PDB entry 6OP2 | X-ray diffraction, 1.90 A resolution | chains B and D of the 4 polymer chains in the assembly

== Chain B (and D) ==
Molecule: Nitrogenase molybdenum-iron protein beta chain
Source organism: Azotobacter vinelandii
Notes: EC 1.18.6.1; chain D of this document is another copy of the same molecule, construct and numbering; everything in this record applies to it too
UniProt: P07329 (NIFK_AZOVI); residue numbers follow UniProt; this construct covers 2-523
Chain sequence (522 residues; each row starts with the number of its first residue):
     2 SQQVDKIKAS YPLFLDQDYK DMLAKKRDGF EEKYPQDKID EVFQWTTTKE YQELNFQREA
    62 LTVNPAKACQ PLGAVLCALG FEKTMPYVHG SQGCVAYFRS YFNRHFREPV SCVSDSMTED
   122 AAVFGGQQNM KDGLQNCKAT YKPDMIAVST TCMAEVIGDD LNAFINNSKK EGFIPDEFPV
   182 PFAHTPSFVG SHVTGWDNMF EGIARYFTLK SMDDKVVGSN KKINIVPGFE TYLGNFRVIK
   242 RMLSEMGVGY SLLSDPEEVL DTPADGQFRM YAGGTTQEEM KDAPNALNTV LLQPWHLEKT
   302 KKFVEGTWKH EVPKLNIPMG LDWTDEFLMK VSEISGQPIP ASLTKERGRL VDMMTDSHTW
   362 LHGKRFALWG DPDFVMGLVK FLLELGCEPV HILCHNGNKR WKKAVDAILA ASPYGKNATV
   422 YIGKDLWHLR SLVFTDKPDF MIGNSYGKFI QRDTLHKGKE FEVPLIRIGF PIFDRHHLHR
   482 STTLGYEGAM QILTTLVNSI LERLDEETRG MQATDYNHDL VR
Ion coordination: fe(8)-S(7) cluster Fe: Cys70, Cys95, Cys153 (shared with 3 residues of chain A); Ca2+ site 1: Arg108, Glu109 (shared with Asp353(D), Asp357(D) of chain D); Ca2+ site 2: Asp353, Asp357 (shared with Arg108(D), Glu109(D) of chain D)
Small-molecule neighbours: fe(8)-S(7) cluster (CLF): Cys70, Pro72, Ser92, Gly94, Cys95, Tyr98, Phe99, Thr152, Cys153, Ser188

== How chain B and chain D interact ==
Residue-residue contacts (129; chain B residue first):
  Ser11(B) - Tyr517(D)  hydrogen bond (backbone-side chain)
  Ser11(B) - Asn518(D)
  Tyr12(B) - Glu508(D)  hydrogen bond
  Tyr12(B) - Thr515(D)
  Tyr12(B) - Tyr517(D)
  Tyr12(B) - Asn518(D)
  Phe15(B) - Tyr517(D)
  Leu16(B) - Ala514(D)
  Lys34(B) - Gln513(D)  hydrogen bond
  Gln37(B) - Gln513(D)  hydrogen bond
  Arg108(B) - Asp357(D)
  Arg108(B) - Arg523(D)  hydrogen bond (side chain-backbone)
  Glu109(B) - Asp353(D)
  Arg238(B) - Arg350(D)
  Glu259(B) - Lys346(D)  salt bridge
  Glu259(B) - Arg350(D)  salt bridge
  Asp262(B) - Arg350(D)  salt bridge
  Pro264(B) - Lys346(D)
  Pro264(B) - Gly349(D)
  Ala265(B) - Gly349(D)  hydrogen bond (backbone-backbone)
  Ala265(B) - Val352(D)
  Ala265(B) - Asp353(D)
  Lys346(B) - Glu259(D)  salt bridge
  Gly349(B) - Pro264(D)
  Gly349(B) - Ala265(D)  hydrogen bond (backbone-backbone)
  Arg350(B) - Arg238(D)
  Arg350(B) - Glu259(D)  salt bridge
  Arg350(B) - Asp262(D)  salt bridge
  Val352(B) - Ala265(D)
  Asp353(B) - Glu109(D)
  Asp353(B) - Ala265(D)
  Met354(B) - His478(D)
  Met354(B) - Arg481(D)
  Asp357(B) - Arg108(D)
  Asp357(B) - His477(D)
  Asp357(B) - His478(D)
  Ser358(B) - His477(D)  hydrogen bond
  Ser358(B) - His478(D)  hydrogen bond
  Trp361(B) - His477(D)
  Ser446(B) - Leu521(D)
  Tyr447(B) - Leu521(D)  hydrophobic
  Lys449(B) - Asp506(D)  salt bridge
  Lys449(B) - His519(D)
  Lys449(B) - Asp520(D)  hydrogen bond (side chain-backbone)
  Phe450(B) - His519(D)
  Phe450(B) - Leu521(D)  hydrophobic
  Gln452(B) - Arg510(D)
  Arg453(B) - Arg510(D)
  Arg453(B) - Met512(D)
  Arg453(B) - Asp516(D)  salt bridge
  Asp454(B) - Met512(D)
  Leu456(B) - Arg510(D)
  His457(B) - Met512(D)
  Glu463(B) - Arg510(D)  salt bridge
  Arg468(B) - Asp506(D)  salt bridge
  Phe474(B) - Leu521(D)
  Phe474(B) - Val522(D)
  Phe474(B) - Arg523(D)  hydrogen bond (backbone-backbone)
  Asp475(B) - Leu502(D)
  Asp475(B) - Asp506(D)
  Asp475(B) - Leu521(D)
  Asp475(B) - Arg523(D)
  Arg476(B) - Asn499(D)
  Arg476(B) - Glu503(D)
  Arg476(B) - Asp506(D)  salt bridge
  His477(B) - Asp357(D)
  His477(B) - Ser358(D)  hydrogen bond
  His477(B) - Trp361(D)
  His477(B) - Val498(D)
  His477(B) - Asn499(D)  hydrogen bond (backbone-side chain)
  His477(B) - Leu502(D)
  His477(B) - Arg523(D)  hydrogen bond (side chain-backbone)
  His478(B) - Met354(D)
  His478(B) - Asp357(D)
  His478(B) - Ser358(D)  hydrogen bond
  His478(B) - Thr495(D)
  Leu479(B) - Asn499(D)
  Arg481(B) - Met354(D)
  Arg481(B) - Met491(D)
  Met491(B) - Arg481(D)
  Leu494(B) - His478(D)
  Thr495(B) - His477(D)
  Thr495(B) - His478(D)
  Val498(B) - His477(D)
  Asn499(B) - Arg476(D)
  Asn499(B) - His477(D)  hydrogen bond (side chain-backbone)
  Asn499(B) - Leu479(D)
  Leu502(B) - Asp475(D)
  Leu502(B) - Arg476(D)
  Leu502(B) - His477(D)
  Glu503(B) - Arg476(D)
  Glu503(B) - Glu503(D)
  Leu505(B) - Tyr12(D)  hydrophobic
  Asp506(B) - Lys449(D)  salt bridge
  Asp506(B) - Arg468(D)  salt bridge
  Asp506(B) - Asp475(D)
  Asp506(B) - Arg476(D)  salt bridge
  Glu508(B) - Tyr12(D)  hydrogen bond
  Thr509(B) - Tyr12(D)
  Arg510(B) - Gln452(D)
  Arg510(B) - Arg453(D)
  Arg510(B) - Leu456(D)
  Arg510(B) - Glu463(D)  salt bridge
  Met512(B) - Arg453(D)
  Met512(B) - Asp454(D)
  Met512(B) - His457(D)
  Gln513(B) - Lys34(D)  hydrogen bond
  Gln513(B) - Gln37(D)  hydrogen bond
  Ala514(B) - Leu16(D)
  Asp516(B) - Arg453(D)
  Tyr517(B) - Ser11(D)  hydrogen bond (side chain-backbone)
  Tyr517(B) - Tyr12(D)
  Tyr517(B) - Phe15(D)
  Asn518(B) - Ser11(D)
  Asn518(B) - Tyr12(D)
  His519(B) - Lys449(D)
  His519(B) - Phe450(D)
  Asp520(B) - Lys449(D)  hydrogen bond (backbone-side chain)
  Leu521(B) - Ser446(D)
  Leu521(B) - Tyr447(D)  hydrophobic
  Leu521(B) - Phe450(D)  hydrophobic
  Leu521(B) - Phe474(D)
  Leu521(B) - Asp475(D)
  Val522(B) - Arg105(D)
  Val522(B) - Phe474(D)
  Arg523(B) - Arg108(D)  hydrogen bond (backbone-side chain)
  Arg523(B) - Phe474(D)  hydrogen bond (backbone-backbone)
  Arg523(B) - Asp475(D)
  Arg523(B) - His477(D)  hydrogen bond (backbone-side chain)
Other interface residues (no listed pair), chain B (68 interface residues in all): Pro13, Arg105, Glu258, Thr263, Thr515
Other interface residues (no listed pair), chain D (68 interface residues in all): Pro13, Glu258, Thr263, Leu494, Leu505, Thr509

== Overview ==
Chain B and chain D each contribute 68 residues to their interface; the contacts include 24 hydrogen bonds and
15 salt bridges. Polar contacts include Glu259(B)-Lys346(D), Glu259(B)-Arg350(D) and Asp262(B)-Arg350(D).
Bound to chain B: fe(8)-S(7) cluster. Cys70(B), Cys95(B) and Cys153(B) form the fe(8)-S(7) cluster Fe site.
Chain B and chain D are both Nitrogenase molybdenum-iron protein beta chain (Azotobacter vinelandii); the
structure, Selenium incorporated FeMo-cofactor of nitrogenase from azotobacter vinelandii at high
concentration of selenium, was determined by X-ray diffraction together with 6OP1, 6OP3 and 6OP4 from the same
study.
